7ZH9 - chain A; structure by X-ray diffraction, 1.72 A resolution.

[Chain A]
Molecule: Ubiquitin-activating enzyme E1 1
Source organism: Saccharomyces cerevisiae
Notes: EC 6.2.1.45
UniProt: P22515 (UBA1_YEAST); numbering as in UniProt (aligned over 1-1024)
Sequence (1024 residues; row label = number of the first residue in the row):
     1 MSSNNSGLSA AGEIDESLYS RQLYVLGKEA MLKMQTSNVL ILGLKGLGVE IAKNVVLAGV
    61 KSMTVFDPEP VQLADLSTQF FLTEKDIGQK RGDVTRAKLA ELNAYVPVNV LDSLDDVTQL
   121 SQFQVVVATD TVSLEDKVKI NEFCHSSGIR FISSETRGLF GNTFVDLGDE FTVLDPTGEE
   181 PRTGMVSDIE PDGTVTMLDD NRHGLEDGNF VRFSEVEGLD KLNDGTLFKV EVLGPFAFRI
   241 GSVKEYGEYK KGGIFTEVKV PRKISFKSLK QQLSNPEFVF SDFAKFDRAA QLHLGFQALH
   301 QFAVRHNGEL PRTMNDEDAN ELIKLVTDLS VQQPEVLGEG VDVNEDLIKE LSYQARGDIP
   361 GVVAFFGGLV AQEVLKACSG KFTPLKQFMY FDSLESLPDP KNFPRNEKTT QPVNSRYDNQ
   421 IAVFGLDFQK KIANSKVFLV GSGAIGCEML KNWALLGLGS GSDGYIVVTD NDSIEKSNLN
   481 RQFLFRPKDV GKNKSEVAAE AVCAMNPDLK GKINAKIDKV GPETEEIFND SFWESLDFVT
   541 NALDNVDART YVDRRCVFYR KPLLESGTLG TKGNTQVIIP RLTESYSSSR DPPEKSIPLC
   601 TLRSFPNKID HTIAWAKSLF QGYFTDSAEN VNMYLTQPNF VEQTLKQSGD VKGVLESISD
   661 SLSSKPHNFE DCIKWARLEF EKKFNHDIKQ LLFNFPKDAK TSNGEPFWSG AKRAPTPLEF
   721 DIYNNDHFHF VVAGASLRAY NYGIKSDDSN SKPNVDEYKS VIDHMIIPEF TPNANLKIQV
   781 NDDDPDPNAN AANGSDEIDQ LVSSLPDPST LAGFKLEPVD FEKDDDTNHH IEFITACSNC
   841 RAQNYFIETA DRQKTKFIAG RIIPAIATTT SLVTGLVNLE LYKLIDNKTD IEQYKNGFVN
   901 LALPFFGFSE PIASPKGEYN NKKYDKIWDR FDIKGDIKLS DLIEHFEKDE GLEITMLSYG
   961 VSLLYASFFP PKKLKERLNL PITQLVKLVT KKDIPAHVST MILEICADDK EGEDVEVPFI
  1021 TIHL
Unresolved in the structure: 1-9, 747-749, 969-975
Ion coordination: Mg2+ site 1: D472 (together with ATP); Mg2+ site 2: D544 (together with ATP); K+: A774, L776
Ligand contacts: ATP (adenosine-5'-triphosphate): R21, V440, G441, S442, G443, A444, T469, D470, N471, D472, N478, R481, Q482, K494, D518, K519, V520, A542, L543, D544, N545, A548
What the authors report for this chain:
  - Mg2+ coordination: D472, D544
  - binding site for ATP: R21, D470, R481, K494, V520, N545
  - mutagenesis - D544A: abolished catalytic activity on ATP
  - mutagenesis - D472A, D472E, D544E: unchanged catalytic activity on ATP
  - mutagenesis - R21A, R21A/R481A, R481A, K494E: decreased catalytic activity on ATP
  - conformationally variable residues (side-chain flip): R590, D591

[In short]
Chain A binds ATP. The K+ site is built by A774 and L776. From the paper: a binding site for ATP at R21, D470
and R481 among others; R21A, R21A/R481A and R481A, among others, reduce catalytic activity on ATP; 8
substitutions were tested in all.
Chain A is Ubiquitin-activating enzyme E1 1 (Saccharomyces cerevisiae); the structure, Uba1 in complex with
ATP, was determined by X-ray diffraction together with 7PVN and 7PYV from the same study.
